Entry 4KQW (X-ray diffraction, 1.39 A resolution); this record covers chains A and B.

Chain A (and B):
Name: Ketol-acid reductoisomerase
Source organism: Slackia exigua
Notes: EC 1.1.1.86; chain B of this document is another copy of the same molecule, construct and numbering; everything in this record applies to it too
UniProt: D0WGK0 (D0WGK0_9ACTN); residue numbers follow UniProt; this construct covers 1-342
Chain sequence (350 residues; numbered 1 to 350; the number before each row is that of its first residue):
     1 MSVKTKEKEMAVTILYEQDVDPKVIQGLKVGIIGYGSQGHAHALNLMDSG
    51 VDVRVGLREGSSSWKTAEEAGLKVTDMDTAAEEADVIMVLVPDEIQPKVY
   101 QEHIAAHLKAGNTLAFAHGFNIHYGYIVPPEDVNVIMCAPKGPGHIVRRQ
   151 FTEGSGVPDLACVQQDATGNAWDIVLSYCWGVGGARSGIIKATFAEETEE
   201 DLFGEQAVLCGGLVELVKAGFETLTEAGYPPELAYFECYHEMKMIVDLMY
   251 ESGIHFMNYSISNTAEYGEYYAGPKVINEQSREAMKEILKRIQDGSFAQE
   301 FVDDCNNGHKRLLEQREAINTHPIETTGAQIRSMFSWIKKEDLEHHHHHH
Disordered / not traced: 1-12, 339-350 (chain B: 1-12, 338-350)
Construct notes: expression tag (343-350)
Metal / ion sites: Mg2+ site 1: D201, E205 (together with l(+)-tartaric acid); Mg2+ site 2: D201 (together with l(+)-tartaric acid)
Ligand contacts:
  - l(+)-tartaric acid: E237, E241, I261, S262, A265
  - NADP (NAP; NADP nicotinamide-adenine-dinucleotide phosphate), molecule 1: G34, Y35, G36, S37, Q38, G39, L57, R58, S61, S63, M77, L90, V91, P92, D93, I95, Q96, V99, A117, H118, P140, G142, P143, G144
  - NADP (NAP), molecule 2: S260, I261, S262
What the authors report for this chain:
  - binding site for NADP: R58, S61, S62, S63, I95
  - specificity-determining residues: S61, S63
  - mutagenesis - S61D/S63D (7,800-fold): decreased catalytic activity on NADPH
  - mutagenesis - S61D/S63D/I95V: increased catalytic activity

How chain A and chain B interact:
Contacting residue pairs (271; chain A residue first):
  T13(A) - E232(B)
  I14(A) - E232(B)
  I14(A) - I331(B)  hydrophobic
  Y16(A) - M334(B)
  S37(A) - S260(B)  hydrogen bond (side chain-backbone)
  D93(A) - T264(B)  hydrogen bond
  E94(A) - N263(B)  hydrogen bond
  K141(A) - E237(B)  salt bridge
  K141(A) - E241(B)
  K141(A) - M244(B)
  G142(A) - E241(B)  hydrogen bond (backbone-side chain)
  G142(A) - M244(B)
  P143(A) - E241(B)
  P143(A) - M244(B)
  P143(A) - I245(B)  hydrophobic
  P143(A) - L248(B)  hydrophobic
  P143(A) - S260(B)
  H145(A) - F256(B)
  H145(A) - S260(B)  hydrogen bond
  I146(A) - M244(B)  hydrophobic
  I146(A) - L248(B)  hydrophobic
  R149(A) - E251(B)  salt bridge
  Q150(A) - M244(B)
  G154(A) - W337(B)
  S155(A) - W337(B)
  V157(A) - M244(B)  hydrophobic
  P158(A) - F236(B)  hydrophobic
  P158(A) - H240(B)
  R186(A) - F335(B)
  R186(A) - S336(B)  hydrogen bond (backbone-backbone)
  R186(A) - W337(B)
  S187(A) - F236(B)
  S187(A) - F335(B)
  S187(A) - W337(B)
  I190(A) - E232(B)
  I190(A) - L233(B)
  I190(A) - F236(B)  hydrophobic
  E196(A) - Y229(B)
  E196(A) - P230(B)
  E196(A) - L233(B)
  E199(A) - Y229(B)  hydrogen bond
  E200(A) - L233(B)
  E200(A) - E237(B)
  D201(A) - E237(B)
  L202(A) - T264(B)
  F203(A) - G220(B)
  F203(A) - T223(B)
  F203(A) - L224(B)  hydrophobic
  G204(A) - E237(B)
  E205(A) - E237(B)
  E205(A) - T264(B)
  E205(A) - A265(B)
  Q206(A) - G268(B)
  Q206(A) - Y271(B)
  Q206(A) - A272(B)
  A207(A) - L216(B)
  A207(A) - V276(B)
  V208(A) - L216(B)
  V208(A) - G220(B)
  V208(A) - C238(B)
  V208(A) - M242(B)  hydrophobic
  L209(A) - E237(B)
  L209(A) - E241(B)
  L209(A) - M242(B)
  L209(A) - I245(B)
  C210(A) - I261(B)  hydrophobic
  C210(A) - E269(B)
  G211(A) - E269(B)
  G211(A) - G273(B)
  G212(A) - L216(B)
  G212(A) - I277(B)
  L213(A) - L216(B)
  L213(A) - M242(B)  hydrophobic
  L213(A) - I245(B)  hydrophobic
  L213(A) - V246(B)  hydrophobic
  L213(A) - M249(B)  hydrophobic
  V214(A) - M257(B)  hydrophobic
  V214(A) - E269(B)
  E215(A) - G273(B)
  E215(A) - I277(B)
  E215(A) - R282(B)  salt bridge
  L216(A) - A207(B)
  L216(A) - V208(B)
  L216(A) - G212(B)
  L216(A) - L213(B)
  L216(A) - I277(B)
  L216(A) - M285(B)  hydrophobic
  A219(A) - I277(B)  hydrophobic
  A219(A) - R282(B)
  A219(A) - M285(B)
  G220(A) - F203(B)
  G220(A) - V208(B)
  G220(A) - M285(B)
  E222(A) - R282(B)  salt bridge
  T223(A) - F203(B)
  T223(A) - M285(B)
  L224(A) - F203(B)  hydrophobic
  E226(A) - K286(B)  salt bridge
  A227(A) - L289(B)  hydrophobic
  Y229(A) - E196(B)  hydrogen bond (side chain-backbone)
  Y229(A) - E199(B)  hydrogen bond
  Y229(A) - E200(B)
  Y229(A) - Q293(B)  hydrogen bond
  P230(A) - E196(B)
  E232(A) - T13(B)
  E232(A) - I14(B)
  E232(A) - I190(B)
  L233(A) - I190(B)
  L233(A) - E200(B)
  F236(A) - P158(B)  hydrophobic
  F236(A) - S187(B)
  F236(A) - I190(B)  hydrophobic
  E237(A) - K141(B)  salt bridge
  E237(A) - E200(B)
  E237(A) - D201(B)
  E237(A) - G204(B)
  E237(A) - E205(B)
  E237(A) - L209(B)
  C238(A) - V208(B)
  Y239(A) - M249(B)  hydrogen bond (side chain-backbone)
  Y239(A) - G253(B)
  Y239(A) - I254(B)  hydrogen bond (side chain-backbone)
  H240(A) - P158(B)
  H240(A) - Y250(B)  hydrogen bond
  E241(A) - K141(B)
  E241(A) - G142(B)  hydrogen bond (side chain-backbone)
  E241(A) - P143(B)
  E241(A) - L209(B)
  M242(A) - V208(B)  hydrophobic
  M242(A) - L209(B)
  M242(A) - L213(B)  hydrophobic
  M242(A) - V246(B)  hydrophobic
  K243(A) - K243(B)
  K243(A) - V246(B)
  K243(A) - D247(B)  salt bridge
  K243(A) - Y250(B)
  M244(A) - K141(B)
  M244(A) - G142(B)
  M244(A) - P143(B)
  M244(A) - I146(B)  hydrophobic
  I245(A) - L209(B)
  I245(A) - L213(B)  hydrophobic
  V246(A) - L213(B)  hydrophobic
  V246(A) - M242(B)  hydrophobic
  V246(A) - K243(B)
  D247(A) - K243(B)  salt bridge
  D247(A) - D247(B)
  L248(A) - P143(B)  hydrophobic
  L248(A) - I146(B)  hydrophobic
  M249(A) - L213(B)  hydrophobic
  M249(A) - Y239(B)  hydrogen bond (backbone-side chain)
  Y250(A) - H240(B)  hydrogen bond
  Y250(A) - K243(B)
  Y250(A) - R332(B)
  E251(A) - R149(B)  salt bridge
  E251(A) - R332(B)
  S252(A) - R332(B)
  G253(A) - Y239(B)
  G253(A) - E325(B)
  G253(A) - R332(B)
  I254(A) - Y239(B)  hydrogen bond (backbone-side chain)
  I254(A) - E325(B)  hydrogen bond (backbone-side chain)
  H255(A) - N320(B)
  H255(A) - E325(B)  salt bridge
  F256(A) - H145(B)
  M257(A) - V214(B)  hydrophobic
  S260(A) - S37(B)  hydrogen bond (backbone-side chain)
  S260(A) - P143(B)
  S260(A) - H145(B)  hydrogen bond
  I261(A) - C210(B)  hydrophobic
  N263(A) - E94(B)  hydrogen bond
  N263(A) - F301(B)
  N263(A) - R316(B)
  T264(A) - D93(B)  hydrogen bond
  T264(A) - L202(B)
  T264(A) - E205(B)
  T264(A) - F301(B)
  A265(A) - E205(B)
  E266(A) - L312(B)
  E266(A) - R316(B)  salt bridge
  Y267(A) - F297(B)  hydrophobic
  Y267(A) - E300(B)  hydrogen bond
  Y267(A) - F301(B)  hydrophobic
  Y267(A) - D304(B)
  Y267(A) - R311(B)  hydrogen bond
  Y267(A) - L312(B)
  G268(A) - Q206(B)
  G268(A) - F297(B)
  E269(A) - C210(B)
  E269(A) - G211(B)
  E269(A) - V214(B)
  Y270(A) - L312(B)
  Y270(A) - Q315(B)
  Y270(A) - R316(B)
  Y270(A) - I319(B)
  Y271(A) - Q206(B)
  Y271(A) - R291(B)  hydrogen bond
  Y271(A) - F297(B)  hydrophobic
  Y271(A) - E300(B)
  A272(A) - Q206(B)
  A272(A) - I288(B)  hydrophobic
  G273(A) - G211(B)
  G273(A) - E215(B)
  K275(A) - A284(B)
  V276(A) - A207(B)
  V276(A) - S281(B)  hydrogen bond (backbone-side chain)
  V276(A) - M285(B)  hydrophobic
  V276(A) - I288(B)  hydrophobic
  I277(A) - G212(B)
  I277(A) - E215(B)
  I277(A) - L216(B)
  I277(A) - A219(B)  hydrophobic
  I277(A) - I277(B)  hydrophobic
  N278(A) - N278(B)
  N278(A) - Q280(B)
  N278(A) - S281(B)  hydrogen bond
  Q280(A) - N278(B)
  Q280(A) - Q280(B)
  S281(A) - V276(B)  hydrogen bond (side chain-backbone)
  S281(A) - N278(B)  hydrogen bond
  S281(A) - S281(B)  hydrogen bond
  R282(A) - E215(B)  salt bridge
  R282(A) - K218(B)
  R282(A) - A219(B)
  R282(A) - E222(B)  salt bridge
  A284(A) - K275(B)
  M285(A) - L216(B)  hydrophobic
  M285(A) - A219(B)
  M285(A) - G220(B)
  M285(A) - T223(B)
  M285(A) - V276(B)  hydrophobic
  I288(A) - A272(B)  hydrophobic
  I288(A) - V276(B)  hydrophobic
  L289(A) - A227(B)  hydrophobic
  R291(A) - Y271(B)  hydrogen bond
  Q293(A) - Y229(B)  hydrogen bond
  F297(A) - Y267(B)  hydrophobic
  F297(A) - Y271(B)  hydrophobic
  E300(A) - Y267(B)  hydrogen bond
  E300(A) - Y271(B)
  F301(A) - N263(B)
  F301(A) - T264(B)
  F301(A) - Y267(B)  hydrophobic
  D304(A) - Y267(B)
  L312(A) - E266(B)
  L312(A) - Y267(B)
  L312(A) - Y270(B)
  Q315(A) - Y270(B)
  R316(A) - N263(B)
  R316(A) - E266(B)  salt bridge
  R316(A) - Y270(B)
  I319(A) - Y270(B)
  N320(A) - H255(B)
  E325(A) - G253(B)
  E325(A) - I254(B)  hydrogen bond (side chain-backbone)
  E325(A) - H255(B)  hydrogen bond (side chain-backbone)
  I331(A) - I14(B)  hydrophobic
  R332(A) - Y250(B)
  R332(A) - E251(B)
  R332(A) - S252(B)
  R332(A) - G253(B)
  M334(A) - Y16(B)
  F335(A) - R186(B)
  F335(A) - S187(B)
  S336(A) - R186(B)  hydrogen bond (backbone-backbone)
  W337(A) - G154(B)
  W337(A) - S155(B)
  W337(A) - R186(B)
  W337(A) - S187(B)
  I338(A) - G154(B)  hydrogen bond (backbone-backbone)
  I338(A) - R186(B)
Interface residues without a listed pair, chain A (130 interface residues in all): P92, H118, F120, G144, G156, L160, V217, N258, Y259, S262, P274, K286, H309, R311, I324
Interface residues without a listed pair, chain B (130 interface residues in all): P92, F120, G144, Q150, G156, V157, L160, A195, V217, E226, N258, Y259, S262, P274, H309, I324

In short:
Chain A and chain B each contribute 130 residues to their interface, with 37 hydrogen bonds and 14 salt
bridges. Among the polar pairs are K141(A)-E237(B), R149(A)-E251(B) and E215(A)-R282(B). From the paper: a
binding site for NADP at R58(A), S61(A) and S62(A) among others; S61D/S63D of chain A reduce catalytic
activity on NADPH.
Both chains are Ketol-acid reductoisomerase (Slackia exigua). Entry 4KQW (The structure of the Slackia exigua
KARI in complex with NADP) was determined by X-ray diffraction together with 4KQX from the same study.
